Entry 6F7C (X-ray diffraction, 2.00 A resolution); this record covers chains B and F of the 6 polymer chains in the assembly.

Chain B:
Protein: Tubulin beta-2B chain
From: Bos taurus
Reference sequence: Q6B856 (TBB2B_BOVIN); the author numbering skips numbers that UniProt does not, so the offset changes along the chain: 1-42 = UniProt 1-42; 45-360 = UniProt 43-358; 369-455 = UniProt 359-445
Sequence (445 residues; row label = number of the first residue in the row; note: 10 numbers in that range are skipped by the numbering (no residue carries them; nothing is unmodelled there)):
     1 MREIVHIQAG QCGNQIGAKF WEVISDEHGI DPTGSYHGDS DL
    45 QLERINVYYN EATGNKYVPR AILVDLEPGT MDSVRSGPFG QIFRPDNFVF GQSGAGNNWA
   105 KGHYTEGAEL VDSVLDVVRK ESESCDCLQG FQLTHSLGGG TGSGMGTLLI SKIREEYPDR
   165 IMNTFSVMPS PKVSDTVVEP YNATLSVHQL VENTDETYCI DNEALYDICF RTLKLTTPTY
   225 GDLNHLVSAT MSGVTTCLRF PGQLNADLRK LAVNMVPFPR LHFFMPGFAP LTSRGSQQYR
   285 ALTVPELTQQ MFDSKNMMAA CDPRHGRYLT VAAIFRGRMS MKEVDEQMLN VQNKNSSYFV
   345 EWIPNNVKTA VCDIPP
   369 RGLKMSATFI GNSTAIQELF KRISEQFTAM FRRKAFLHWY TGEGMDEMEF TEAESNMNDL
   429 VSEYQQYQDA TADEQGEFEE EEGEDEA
Unresolved in the structure: 1, 279-281, 439-455
Bound ions: Mg2+: Gln-11 (together with GDP)
Small-molecule neighbours:
  - CVT (3,4,5-trimethoxy-N-[(E)-naphthalen-1-ylmethylideneamino]benzamide): Val-238, Cys-241, Leu-242, Leu-248, Asn-249, Ala-250, Asp-251, Leu-252, Lys-254, Leu-255, Asn-258, Met-259, Val-315, Ala-316, Ala-317, Ile-318, Asn-349, Asn-350, Val-351, Lys-352, Ala-354, Ile-378
  - GDP (guanosine-5'-diphosphate): Gly-10, Gln-11, Cys-12, Gln-15, Ile-16, Asp-69, Asn-101, Ser-140, Gly-142, Gly-143, Gly-144, Thr-145, Gly-146, Val-171, Pro-173, Val-177, Asp-179, Glu-183, Asn-206, Leu-209, Tyr-224, Leu-227, Asn-228
Reported in the primary citation:
  - binding site for CVT: Cys-241, Leu-242, Leu-248, Asp-251, Leu-252, Leu-255, Asn-258, Met-259, Lys-352, Ala-354

Chain F:
Protein: Tubulin tyrosine ligase
From: Gallus gallus
Reference sequence: E1BQ43 (E1BQ43_CHICK); residue numbers follow UniProt; this construct covers 1-378
Sequence (384 residues; each row starts with the number of its first residue):
     1 MYTFVVRDEN SSVYAEVSRL LLATGQWKRL RKDNPRFNLM LGERNRLPFG RLGHEPGLVQ
    61 LVNYYRGADK LCRKASLVKL IKTSPELSES CTWFPESYVI YPTNLKTPVA PAQNGIRHLI
   121 NNTRTDEREV FLAAYNRRRE GREGNVWIAK SSAGAKGEGI LISSEASELL DFIDEQGQVH
   181 VIQKYLEKPL LLEPGHRKFD IRSWVLVDHL YNIYLYREGV LRTSSEPYNS ANFQDKTCHL
   241 TNHCIQKEYS KNYGRYEEGN EMFFEEFNQY LMDALNTTLE NSILLQIKHI IRSCLMCIEP
   301 AISTKHLHYQ SFQLFGFDFM VDEELKVWLI EVNGAPACAQ KLYAELCQGI VDVAISSVFP
   361 LADTGQKTSQ PTSIFIKLHH HHHH
Unresolved in the structure: 101-125, 138-143, 153-180, 229-257, 363-372, 380-384
Differences from the reference sequence: expression tag (379-384)
Bound ions: Mg2+: Glu-331 (together with AMP-PCP)
Small-molecule neighbours: AMP-PCP (ACP; phosphomethylphosphonic acid adenylate ester): Lys-74, Ile-148, Lys-150, Gln-183, Lys-184, Tyr-185, Leu-186, Lys-198, Asp-200, Arg-202, Arg-222, Asp-318, Met-320, Ile-330, Glu-331, Asn-333

Interface between chain B and chain F:
Pairs across the interface (12):
  Arg-311(B) / Arg-31(F)
  Leu-333(B) / Pro-56(F)
  Gln-336(B) / Arg-36(F)  hydrogen bond
  Asn-337(B) / Arg-36(F)  hydrogen bond
  Asn-337(B) / Pro-56(F)
  Asn-337(B) / Gly-57(F)
  Asn-337(B) / Leu-58(F)
  Lys-338(B) / Met-1(F)
  Lys-338(B) / Lys-28(F)  hydrogen bond (backbone-side chain)
  Ser-340(B) / Leu-30(F)
  Ser-340(B) / Asn-34(F)  hydrogen bond
  Asn-349(B) / Arg-36(F)
Interface residues without a listed pair, chain B (8 interface residues in all): Glu-345
Interface residues without a listed pair, chain F (11 interface residues in all): Thr-3, Glu-55

Overview:
The interface between chain B and chain F involves 8 residues on one side and 11 on the other; the contacts
include 4 hydrogen bonds. Polar pairs include Gln-336(B)/Arg-36(F), Asn-337(B)/Arg-36(F) and
Lys-338(B)/Lys-28(F). Ligands of chain B: GDP and compound CVT. From the paper: a binding site for CVT at
Cys-241(B), Leu-242(B) and Leu-248(B) among others.
Chain B is Tubulin beta-2B chain (Bos taurus) and chain F is Tubulin tyrosine ligase (Gallus gallus); the
structure, TUBULIN-Compound 12 complex, was determined by X-ray diffraction.
